PDB entry 3ZE1 | X-ray diffraction, 3.00 A resolution | chains H and L of the 5 polymer chains in the assembly

== Chain H ==
Molecule: 10E5 fab heavy chain
From: Mus musculus
Notes: antibody fragment or engineered binder
Amino-acid sequence (221 residues; row label = number of the first residue in the row):
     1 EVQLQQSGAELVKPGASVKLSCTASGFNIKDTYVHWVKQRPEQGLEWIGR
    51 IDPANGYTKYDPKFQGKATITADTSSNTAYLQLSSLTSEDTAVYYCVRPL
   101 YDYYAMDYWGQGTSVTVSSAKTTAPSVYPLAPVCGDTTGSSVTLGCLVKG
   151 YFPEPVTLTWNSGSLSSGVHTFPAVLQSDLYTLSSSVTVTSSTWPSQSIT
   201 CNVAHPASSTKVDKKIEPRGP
Unresolved in the structure: 135-137, 220-221
Disulfides: Cys-22/Cys-96, Cys-146/Cys-201

== Chain L ==
Molecule: 10E5 fab light chain
From: Mus musculus
Notes: antibody fragment or engineered binder
Amino-acid sequence (214 residues; numbered 1 to 214; the number before each row is that of its first residue):
     1 DILMTQSPSSMSVSLGDTVSITCHASQGISSNIGWLQQKPGKSFMGLIYY
    51 GTNLVDGVPSRFSGSGSGADYSLTISSLDSEDFADYYCVQYAQLPYTFGG
   101 GTKLEIKRADAAPTVSIFPPSSEQLTSGGASVVCFLNNFYPKDINVKWKI
   151 DGSERQNGVLNSWTDQDSKDSTYSMSSTLTLTKDEYERHNSYTCEATHKT
   201 STSPIVKSFNRNEC
Disulfides: Cys-23/Cys-88, Cys-134/Cys-194

== How chain H and chain L interact ==
Contacting residue pairs (75):
  His-35(H) with Tyr-96(L)
  Val-37(H) with Phe-98(L), hydrophobic
  Gln-39(H) with Gln-38(L), hydrogen bond; Phe-44(L); Tyr-87(L)
  Leu-45(H) with Phe-44(L), hydrophobic; Tyr-87(L), hydrophobic; Phe-98(L), hydrophobic
  Trp-47(H) with Pro-95(L), hydrophobic; Tyr-96(L); Phe-98(L)
  Arg-50(H) with Leu-94(L)
  Asp-61(H) with Pro-95(L)
  Lys-63(H) with Asp-1(L)
  Tyr-95(H) with Gln-38(L), hydrogen bond; Ser-43(L); Phe-44(L)
  Leu-100(H) with Val-55(L), hydrophobic; Asp-56(L)
  Tyr-101(H) with Tyr-49(L); Asp-56(L), hydrogen bond
  Asp-102(H) with Tyr-91(L), hydrogen bond
  Tyr-104(H) with Tyr-91(L); Tyr-96(L), hydrogen bond (backbone-side chain)
  Ala-105(H) with Tyr-91(L), hydrophobic
  Met-106(H) with Leu-36(L); Tyr-96(L), hydrophobic
  Asp-107(H) with Gly-46(L), hydrogen bond (backbone-backbone); Tyr-49(L); Val-55(L)
  Trp-109(H) with Leu-36(L), hydrophobic; Ser-43(L); Phe-44(L), hydrophobic
  Gly-110(H) with Ser-43(L), hydrogen bond (backbone-side chain)
  Gln-111(H) with Ser-43(L)
  Tyr-128(H) with Ser-121(L); Glu-123(L); Gln-124(L)
  Pro-129(H) with Ser-121(L); Glu-123(L)
  Leu-130(H) with Phe-118(L); Val-133(L), hydrophobic
  Ala-131(H) with Phe-118(L)
  Pro-132(H) with Phe-118(L)
  Val-133(H) with Pro-119(L); Phe-209(L), hydrophobic
  Cys-134(H) with Cys-214(L), disulfide
  Thr-143(H) with Phe-118(L)
  Leu-147(H) with Ser-131(L)
  Lys-149(H) with Ser-131(L); Thr-180(L)
  His-170(H) with Asn-137(L); Asn-138(L), hydrogen bond; Ser-174(L), hydrogen bond
  Phe-172(H) with Phe-135(L), hydrophobic; Asn-137(L); Ser-162(L); Thr-164(L); Ser-174(L); Met-175(L); Ser-176(L)
  Pro-173(H) with Ser-162(L), hydrogen bond (backbone-side chain); Trp-163(L)
  Val-175(H) with Leu-160(L), hydrophobic; Asn-161(L); Ser-162(L)
  Gln-177(H) with Leu-160(L)
  Ser-184(H) with Phe-135(L); Ser-176(L), hydrogen bond
  Ser-185(H) with Phe-135(L)
  Ser-186(H) with Phe-135(L); Asn-137(L)
  Lys-214(H) with Glu-123(L), salt bridge
  Arg-219(H) with Pro-119(L), hydrogen bond (side chain-backbone); Pro-120(L), hydrogen bond (side chain-backbone)
Also at the interface, not in a pair above, chain H (44 interface residues in all): Glu-46, Lys-59, Leu-144, Gly-145, Thr-171
Also at the interface, not in a pair above, chain L (43 interface residues in all): Met-45, Ile-48, Tyr-50, Ser-116, Ile-117, Ser-127
Disulfides between the chains: Cys-134(H)/Cys-214(L)

== Overview ==
The interface between chain H and chain L involves 44 residues on one side and 43 on the other, with 1
disulfide bond, 13 hydrogen bonds and 1 salt bridge. Polar pairs include Lys-214(H)/Glu-123(L),
Gln-39(H)/Gln-38(L) and Tyr-95(H)/Gln-38(L).
Chain H is 10E5 fab heavy chain and chain L is 10E5 fab light chain, both from Mus musculus; the structure,
Integrin alphaIIB beta3 headpiece and RGD peptide complex, was determined by X-ray diffraction together with
3ZDX, 3ZDY, 3ZDZ, 3ZE0 and 3ZE2 from the same study.
